PDB entry 9DEM | X-ray diffraction, 1.77 A resolution | chains A and G

[Chain A]
Protein: Ubiquitin carboxyl-terminal hydrolase 7
Source organism: Homo sapiens
Notes: EC 3.4.19.12
Reference sequence: Q93009 (UBP7_HUMAN), isoform Q93009-3; residues 208-554 here correspond to UniProt positions 192-538 (UniProt number = residue number - 16)
Amino-acid sequence (368 residues; each row starts with the number of its first residue):
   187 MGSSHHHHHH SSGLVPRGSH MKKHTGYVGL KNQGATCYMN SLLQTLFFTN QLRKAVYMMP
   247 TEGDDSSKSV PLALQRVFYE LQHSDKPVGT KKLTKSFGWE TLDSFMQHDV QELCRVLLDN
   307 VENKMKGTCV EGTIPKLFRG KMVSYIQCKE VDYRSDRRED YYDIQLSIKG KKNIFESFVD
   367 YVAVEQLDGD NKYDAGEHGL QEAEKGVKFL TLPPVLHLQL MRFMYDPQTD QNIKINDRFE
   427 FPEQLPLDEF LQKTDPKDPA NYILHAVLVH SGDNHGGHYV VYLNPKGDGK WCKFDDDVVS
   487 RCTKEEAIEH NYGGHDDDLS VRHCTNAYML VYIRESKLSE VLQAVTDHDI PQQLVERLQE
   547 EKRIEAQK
Not modelled in the structure: 187-209, 412-417, 502-508, 553-554
Sequence notes: initiating methionine (187); expression tag (188-207)

[Chain G]
Protein: Macrocycle peptide  MC04
Amino-acid sequence (16 residues; row label = number of the first residue in the row; numbering starts at 0):
     0 XFLXNAXRGY XLCGKK
Glycans and other covalent adducts: covalent link ACE_0-Cys12
Modified / non-standard residues: ACE (acetyl group) at position 0, KCJ (3-(1,3-thiazol-4-yl)-L-alanine) at position 3, KCJ (3-(1,3-thiazol-4-yl)-L-alanine) at position 6, NMC (N-cyclopropylmethyl glycine) at position 10; Ala5 (D-alanine; DAL)

[How chain A and chain G interact]
Residue-residue contacts (34):
  Asp295(A) - Arg7(G)  salt bridge
  Gln297(A) - Arg7(G)  hydrogen bond
  Glu298(A) - Arg7(G)
  Arg301(A) - Arg7(G)  hydrogen bond (side chain-backbone)
  Arg301(A) - Gly8(G)  hydrogen bond (side chain-backbone)
  Arg301(A) - NMC_10(G)  hydrogen bond (side chain-backbone)
  Arg301(A) - Leu11(G)
  Leu304(A) - NMC_10(G)
  Asp305(A) - NMC_10(G)
  Asp305(A) - Leu11(G)
  Glu308(A) - Tyr9(G)  hydrogen bond
  Ile320(A) - Tyr9(G)
  Pro321(A) - Tyr9(G)
  Arg325(A) - Tyr9(G)
  Met328(A) - Leu2(G)  hydrophobic
  Met328(A) - KCJ_3(G)
  Ser330(A) - KCJ_3(G)
  Arg343(A) - Phe1(G)  hydrogen bond (side chain-backbone)
  Glu345(A) - Phe1(G)
  Glu345(A) - Leu2(G)
  Glu345(A) - KCJ_3(G)  hydrogen bond (side chain-backbone)
  Asp346(A) - Leu2(G)
  Asp346(A) - Tyr9(G)
  Tyr347(A) - Tyr9(G)
  Tyr348(A) - Gly8(G)
  Tyr348(A) - Tyr9(G)  hydrophobic
  Tyr348(A) - NMC_10(G)
  Asp349(A) - Arg7(G)
  Gln351(A) - KCJ_6(G)
  Tyr367(A) - Leu2(G)
  Tyr367(A) - Asn4(G)  hydrogen bond
  Tyr367(A) - KCJ_6(G)
  Lys391(A) - KCJ_3(G)  hydrogen bond (side chain-backbone)
  Val393(A) - KCJ_3(G)
Interface residues without a listed pair, chain A (24 interface residues in all): Val302, Phe324

[In short]
24 residues of chain A face 10 of chain G across their interface, with 9 hydrogen bonds and 1 salt bridge.
Polar pairs include Asp295(A)-Arg7(G), Gln297(A)-Arg7(G) and Arg301(A)-Arg7(G).
Chain A is Ubiquitin carboxyl-terminal hydrolase 7 (Homo sapiens) and chain G is Macrocycle peptide  MC04; the
structure, USP7 in complex with macrocycle MC04, was determined by X-ray diffraction together with 9DEK, 9DEL,
9DEN, 9DEO and 9DEP from the same study.
